PDB entry 7QGQ | electron crystallography | chains A and P of the 24 polymer chains in the assembly

# Chain A (and P)
Protein: Precursor of the S-layer proteins
Source organism: Clostridioides difficile 630
Notes: chain P of this document is another copy of the same molecule, construct and numbering; everything in this record applies to it too
Reference sequence: Q183M8 (Q183M8_CLOD6); residues 1-318 here correspond to UniProt positions 25-342 (UniProt number = residue number + 24)
Chain sequence (318 residues; each row starts with the number of its first residue):
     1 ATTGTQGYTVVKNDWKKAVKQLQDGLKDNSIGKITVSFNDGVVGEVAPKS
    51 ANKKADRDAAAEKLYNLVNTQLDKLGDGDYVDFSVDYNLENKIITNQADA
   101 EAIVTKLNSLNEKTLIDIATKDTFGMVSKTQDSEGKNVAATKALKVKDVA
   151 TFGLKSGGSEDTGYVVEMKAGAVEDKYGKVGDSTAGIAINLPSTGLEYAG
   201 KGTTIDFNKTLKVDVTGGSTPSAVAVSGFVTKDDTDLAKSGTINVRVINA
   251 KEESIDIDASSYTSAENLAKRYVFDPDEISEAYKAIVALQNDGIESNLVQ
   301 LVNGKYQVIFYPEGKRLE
What the authors report for this chain:
  - mutagenesis - F274A: decreased localization to cell surface

# Interface between chain A and chain P
Contacting residue pairs (18; chain A residue first):
  Phe-38(A) with Asn-66(P); Leu-67(P)
  Gly-41(A) with Asn-66(P)
  Val-42(A) with Lys-63(P)
  Val-43(A) with Lys-63(P); Asn-66(P); Leu-67(P)
  Lys-63(A) with Val-42(P); Val-43(P)
  Asn-66(A) with Phe-38(P); Gly-41(P); Val-43(P)
  Leu-67(A) with Phe-38(P); Val-43(P); Leu-67(P)
  Thr-70(A) with Gln-71(P)
  Gln-71(A) with Thr-70(P)
  Lys-74(A) with Lys-74(P)

# In short
Chain A and chain P each contribute 10 residues to their interface. From the paper: F274A of chain A reduces
localization to cell surface.
Both chains are Precursor of the S-layer proteins (Clostridioides difficile 630). Entry 7QGQ (Extended H/L
(SLPH/SLPL) complex from C. difficile (CD630 strain) fit into R20291 S-layer negative stain map) was
determined by electron crystallography.
